Entry 3SQ3 (X-ray diffraction, 2.50 A resolution); this record covers chain A.

Chain A:
Name: Tyrosyl-DNA phosphodiesterase 1
Organism: Saccharomyces cerevisiae
Notes: EC 3.1.4.-
UniProtKB: P38319 (TYDP1_YEAST); residues 79-539 here = UniProt positions 79-539
Chain sequence (470 residues; each row starts with the number of its first residue):
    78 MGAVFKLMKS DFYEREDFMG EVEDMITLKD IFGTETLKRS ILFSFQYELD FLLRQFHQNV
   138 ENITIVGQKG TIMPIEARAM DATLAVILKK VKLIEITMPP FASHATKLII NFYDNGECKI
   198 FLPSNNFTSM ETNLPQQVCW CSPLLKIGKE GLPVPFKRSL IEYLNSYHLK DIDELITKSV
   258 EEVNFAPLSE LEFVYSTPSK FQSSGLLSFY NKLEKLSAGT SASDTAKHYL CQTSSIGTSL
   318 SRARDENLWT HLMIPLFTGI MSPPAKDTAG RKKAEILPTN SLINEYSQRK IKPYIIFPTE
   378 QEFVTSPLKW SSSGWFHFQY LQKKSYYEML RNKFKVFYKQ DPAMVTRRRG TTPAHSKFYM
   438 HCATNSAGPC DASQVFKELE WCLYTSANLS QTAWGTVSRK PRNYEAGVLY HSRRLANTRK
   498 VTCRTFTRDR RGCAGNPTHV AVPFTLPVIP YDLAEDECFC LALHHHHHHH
Unresolved in the structure: 78, 94-100, 295-300, 342-352, 443-449, 507-513, 541-547
Differences from the reference sequence: initiating methionine (78); engineered mutation A182 (His in P38319); expression tag (540-547)
Swiss-Prot annotation at these positions:
  - region: S312 to S316 (Interaction with DNA)
  - active site: H432 (Proton donor/acceptor)
  - binding site (substrate): K184, K434
  - site: S467 (Interaction with DNA)
  - mutagenesis: H432 (H432N: Strongly reduced release of the covalent intermediate with DNA that is formed during the enzyme reaction, leading to the accumulation of toxic adducts. No effect on bleomycin sensitivity ...)
What the authors report for this chain:
  - catalytic residues: H432, K434, N465 (citing earlier work)
  - catalytic residues: E482 (from molecular simulation)
  - mutagenesis - H432K (12-fold), H432N (560-fold), H432R (115-fold): decreased catalytic activity
  - mutagenesis - H432K: unchanged growth
  - mutagenesis - H432A, H432Q, H432S, H432T: decreased growth in response to Top1-CPT
  - contacts within the chain: Q214-H432 (hydrogen bond) (from molecular simulation)
  - mutagenesis - H432L: decreased growth

Overview:
From UniProt: active-site residue H432, substrate-binding residues K184 and K434 and one mutagenesis site.
From the paper: catalytic residues H432, K434 and N465 among others; H432A, H432Q and H432S, among others,
reduce growth in response to Top1-CPT; 8 substitutions were tested in all.
Chain A is Tyrosyl-DNA phosphodiesterase 1 (Saccharomyces cerevisiae); the structure, Crystal Structure
Analysis of the Yeast Tyrosyl-DNA Phosphodiesterase H182A Mutant, was determined by X-ray diffraction,
deposited together with 3SQ5, 3SQ7 and 3SQ8.
